Entry 5B2J (X-ray diffraction, 2.60 A resolution); this record covers chains F and J of the 10 polymer chains in the assembly.

Chain F:
Name: Histone H4
From: Homo sapiens
Reference sequence: P62805 (H4_HUMAN); residues 0-102 here correspond to UniProt positions 1-103 (UniProt number = residue number + 1)
Chain sequence (106 residues; each row starts with the number of its first residue; numbers below 1 keep their minus sign (Gly-3 is residue -3)):
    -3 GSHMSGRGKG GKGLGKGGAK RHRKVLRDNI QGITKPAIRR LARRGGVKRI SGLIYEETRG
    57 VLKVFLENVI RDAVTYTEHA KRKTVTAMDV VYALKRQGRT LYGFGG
Disordered / not traced: -3 to 17
Sequence notes: expression tag (-3 to -1)
Swiss-Prot annotation at these positions:
  - DNA-binding region: Lys16 to Lys20
  - modified residue: Ser1 (N-acetylserine), Arg3 (Asymmetric dimethylarginine), Lys5 (N6-(2-hydroxyisobutyryl)lysine), Lys8 (N6-(2-hydroxyisobutyryl)lysine), Lys12 (N6-(2-hydroxyisobutyryl)lysine), Lys16 (N6-(2-hydroxyisobutyryl)lysine), Lys20 (N6,N6,N6-trimethyllysine), Lys31 (N6-(2-hydroxyisobutyryl)lysine), Lys44 (N6-(2-hydroxyisobutyryl)lysine), Ser47 (Phosphoserine), Tyr51 (Phosphotyrosine), Lys59 (N6-(2-hydroxyisobutyryl)lysine), Lys77 (N6-(2-hydroxyisobutyryl)lysine), Lys79 (N6-(2-hydroxyisobutyryl)lysine), Thr80 (Phosphothreonine), Tyr88 (Phosphotyrosine), Lys91 (N6-(2-hydroxyisobutyryl)lysine)
  - cross-link (Glycyl lysine isopeptide (Lys-Gly)): Lys12 (interchain with G-Cter in SUMO2), Lys20 (interchain with G-Cter in SUMO2), Lys31 (interchain with G-Cter in SUMO2), Lys59 (interchain with G-Cter in SUMO2), Lys79 (interchain with G-Cter in SUMO2), Lys91 (interchain with G-Cter in SUMO2)

Chain J:
Molecule: 146-nt DNA strand
From: Homo sapiens
Sequence (146 nucleotides; each row starts with the number of its first residue; numbers below 1 keep their minus sign (DA-73 is residue -73)):
   -73 ATCAATATCC ACGTGCCAGT TATACCAAAA GTGTATTTGG AAACTCCTAA CTGAAAAGGC
   -13 ATGTTCACGT GAATTCACGT GAACATGCCT TTTCAGTTAG GAGTTTCCAA ATACACTTTT
    47 GGTATAACTG GCACGTGGAT ATTGAT
Modified residues: 5CM (5-methyl-2'-deoxy-cytidine-5'-monophosphate) at position -62, 5CM (5-methyl-2'-deoxy-cytidine-5'-monophosphate) at position -6, 5CM (5-methyl-2'-deoxy-cytidine-5'-monophosphate) at position 4, 5CM (5-methyl-2'-deoxy-cytidine-5'-monophosphate) at position 60
Bound ions: Mn2+ site 1 near DG-3 (its only coordinating residue here); Mn2+ site 2 near DG26 (its only coordinating residue here); Mn2+ site 3 near DG47 (its only coordinating residue here)

How chain F and chain J interact:
Contacting residue pairs (8):
  Arg19(F) - DT-22(J)  salt bridge to the phosphate
  Thr30(F) - DA-13(J)  phosphate contact
  Thr30(F) - DT-12(J)  phosphate contact
  Pro32(F) - DA-13(J)  phosphate contact
  Pro32(F) - DT-12(J)  phosphate contact
  Arg36(F) - DA-13(J)  salt bridge to the phosphate
  Arg45(F) - DT-4(J)  sugar contact
  Lys77(F) - DA-33(J)  salt bridge to the phosphate
Also at the interface, not in a pair above, chain F (9 interface residues in all): Lys31, Lys44, Thr80
Also at the interface, not in a pair above, chain J (7 interface residues in all): DA-24, DG-3

Overview:
Chain F and chain J form an interface of 9 and 7 residues respectively; the contacts include 3 salt bridges.
Polar pairs include Arg19(F)-DT-22(J), Arg36(F)-DA-13(J) and Lys77(F)-DA-33(J). Curated annotation (UniProt)
lists a DNA-binding region on chain F.
Chain F is Histone H4 and chain J is a 146-nt DNA strand, both from Homo sapiens; the structure, Human
nucleosome containing CpG methylated DNA, was determined by X-ray diffraction together with 5B2I from the same
study.
